6J1S - chain A; structure by X-ray diffraction, 1.83 A resolution.

[Chain A]
Molecule: Lipase B
Source organism: Pseudozyma antarctica
Notes: EC 3.1.1.3
UniProtKB: P41365 (LIPB_PSEA2); residues 1-317 here correspond to UniProt positions 26-342 (UniProt number = residue number + 25)
Chain sequence (321 residues; numbered -3 to 317; the number before each row is that of its first residue; numbers below 1 keep their minus sign (Gly-3 is residue -3)):
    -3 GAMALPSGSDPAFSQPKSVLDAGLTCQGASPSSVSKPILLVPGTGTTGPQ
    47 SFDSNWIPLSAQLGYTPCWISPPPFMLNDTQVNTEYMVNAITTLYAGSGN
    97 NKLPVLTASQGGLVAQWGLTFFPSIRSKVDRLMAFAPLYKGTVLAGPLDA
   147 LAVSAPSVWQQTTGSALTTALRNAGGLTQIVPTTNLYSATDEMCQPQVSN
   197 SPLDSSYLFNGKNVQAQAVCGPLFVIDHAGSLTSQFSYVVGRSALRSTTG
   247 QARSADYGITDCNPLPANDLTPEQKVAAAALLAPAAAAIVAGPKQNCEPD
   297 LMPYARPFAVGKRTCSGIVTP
Not modelled in the structure: -3 to -1
Cystine bridges: Cys22-Cys64, Cys216-Cys258, Cys293-Cys311
Differences from the reference sequence: expression tag (-3 to 0); engineered mutation Ala57 (Thr82 in P41365), Thr89 (Ala114 in P41365), Ala104 (Trp129 in P41365), Leu134 (Asp159 in P41365), Met189 (Ile214 in P41365), Cys190 (Val215 in P41365)
UniProt features mapped onto this chain:
  - active site: Ser105, Asp187, His224
  - glycosylation: Asn74 (N-linked (GlcNAc...) asparagine)
From the paper describing this entry:
  - conformationally variable residues (loop rearrangement): Leu140 to Leu147

[In short]
UniProt lists 3 active-site residues. The paper reports conformational variability at Leu140.
Chain A is Lipase B (Pseudozyma antarctica); the structure, Crystal structure of Candida Antarctica Lipase B
mutant - SS, was determined by X-ray diffraction, deposited together with 6J1P, 6J1Q, 6J1R and 6J1T.
